PDB entry 8FFZ | electron microscopy, 3.80 A resolution | chains B and J of the 10 polymer chains in the assembly

== Chain B ==
Name: Transcription factor tau 138 kDa subunit
From: Saccharomyces cerevisiae
UniProt: P34111 (TFC3_YEAST); numbering as in UniProt (aligned over 1-1160)
Chain sequence (1160 residues; row label = number of the first residue in the row):
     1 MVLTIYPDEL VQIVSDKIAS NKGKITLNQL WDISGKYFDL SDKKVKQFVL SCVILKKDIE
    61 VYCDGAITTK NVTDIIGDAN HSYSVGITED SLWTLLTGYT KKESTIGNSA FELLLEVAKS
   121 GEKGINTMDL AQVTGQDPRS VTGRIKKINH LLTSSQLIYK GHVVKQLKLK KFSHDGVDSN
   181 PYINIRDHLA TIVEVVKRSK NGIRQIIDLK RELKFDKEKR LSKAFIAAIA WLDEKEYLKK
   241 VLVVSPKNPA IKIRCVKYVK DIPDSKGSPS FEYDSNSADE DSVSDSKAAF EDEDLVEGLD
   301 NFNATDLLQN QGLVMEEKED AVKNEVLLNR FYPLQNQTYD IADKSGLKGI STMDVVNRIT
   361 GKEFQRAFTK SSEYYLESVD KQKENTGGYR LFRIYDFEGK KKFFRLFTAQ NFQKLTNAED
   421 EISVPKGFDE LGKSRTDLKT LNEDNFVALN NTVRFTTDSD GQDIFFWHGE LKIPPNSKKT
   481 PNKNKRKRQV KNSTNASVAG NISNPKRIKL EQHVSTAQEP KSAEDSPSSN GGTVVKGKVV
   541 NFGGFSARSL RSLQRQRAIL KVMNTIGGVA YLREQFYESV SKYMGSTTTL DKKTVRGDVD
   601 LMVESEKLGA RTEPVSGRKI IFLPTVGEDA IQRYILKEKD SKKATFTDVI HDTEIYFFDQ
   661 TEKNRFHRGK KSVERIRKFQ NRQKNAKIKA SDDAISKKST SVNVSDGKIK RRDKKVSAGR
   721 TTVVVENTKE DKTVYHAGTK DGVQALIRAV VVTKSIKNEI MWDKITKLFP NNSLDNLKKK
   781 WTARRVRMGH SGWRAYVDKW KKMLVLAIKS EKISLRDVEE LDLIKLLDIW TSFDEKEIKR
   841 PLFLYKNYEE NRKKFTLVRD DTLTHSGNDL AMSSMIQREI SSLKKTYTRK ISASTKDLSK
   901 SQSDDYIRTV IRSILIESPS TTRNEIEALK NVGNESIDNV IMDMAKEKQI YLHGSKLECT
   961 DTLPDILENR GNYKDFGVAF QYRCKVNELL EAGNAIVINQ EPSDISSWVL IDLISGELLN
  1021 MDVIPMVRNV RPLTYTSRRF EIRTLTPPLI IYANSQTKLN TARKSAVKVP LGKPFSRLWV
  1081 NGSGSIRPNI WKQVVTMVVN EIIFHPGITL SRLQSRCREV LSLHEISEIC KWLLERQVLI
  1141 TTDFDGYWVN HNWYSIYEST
Disordered / not traced: 173-182, 264-299, 320-325, 380-387, 418-424, 471-547, 658-739, 861-871, 919-923, 1028-1040
Swiss-Prot annotation at these positions:
  - modified residue: Ser546 (Phosphoserine)
  - mutagenesis: Gly349 (G349E: In TSV115; thermosensitive. Level of TFIIIC and its affinity for tDNA reduced ...)

== Chain J ==
Molecule: 171-nt DNA strand
Sequence (171 nucleotides; each row starts with the number of its first residue):
     1 AGATTGCAGC ACCTGAGTTT CGCGTATGGT CACCCACTAC ACTACTCGGT CAGGCTCTTA
    61 CCAGCTTAAC TACAGTTGAT CGGACGGGAA ACGGTGCTTT CTGGTAGATA TGGCCGCAAC
   121 CGATAGTTTA ACGGAAACGC AGGTGATATG AGGGCAGGGT CCAGACATGT T
Disordered / not traced: 152-171

== Chain B / chain J interface ==
Contacting residue pairs - 8 pairs, chain B then chain J:
  Arg139(B) - DA32(J)  sugar contact
  Arg139(B) - DC33(J)  sugar contact
  Thr142(B) - DC31(J)  sugar contact
  Lys146(B) - DC31(J)  salt bridge to the phosphate
  Lys370(B) - DT19(J)  salt bridge to the phosphate
  Asn450(B) - DA8(J)  hydrogen bond to the phosphate
  Asn451(B) - DC7(J)  phosphate contact
  Asn451(B) - DA8(J)  hydrogen bond to the phosphate
Also at the interface, not in a pair above, chain B (8 interface residues in all): Pro138, Lys400
Also at the interface, not in a pair above, chain J (8 interface residues in all): DG29, DT30

== Summary ==
The chain B/chain J interface involves 8 residues from each chain; the contacts include 2 hydrogen bonds and 2
salt bridges. Among the polar pairs are Asn450(B)-DA8(J), Asn451(B)-DA8(J) and Lys146(B)-DC31(J). From
UniProt: one mutagenesis site on chain B.
Chain B is Transcription factor tau 138 kDa subunit (Saccharomyces cerevisiae) and chain J is a 171-nt DNA
strand; the structure, TFIIIA-TFIIIC-Brf1-TBP complex bound to 5S rRNA gene, was determined by electron
microscopy.
